Entry 8TK1 (electron microscopy, 2.98 A resolution); this record covers chains C and G of the 8 polymer chains in the assembly.

# Chain C (and G)
Molecule: Endonuclease GajA
From: Bacillus cereus
Notes: EC 3.1.-.-; chain G of this document is another copy of the same molecule, construct and numbering; everything in this record applies to it too
Reference sequence: J8H9C1 (GAJA_BACC6); residue numbers follow UniProt; this construct covers 1-578
Amino-acid sequence (578 residues; numbered 1 to 578; the number before each row is that of its first residue):
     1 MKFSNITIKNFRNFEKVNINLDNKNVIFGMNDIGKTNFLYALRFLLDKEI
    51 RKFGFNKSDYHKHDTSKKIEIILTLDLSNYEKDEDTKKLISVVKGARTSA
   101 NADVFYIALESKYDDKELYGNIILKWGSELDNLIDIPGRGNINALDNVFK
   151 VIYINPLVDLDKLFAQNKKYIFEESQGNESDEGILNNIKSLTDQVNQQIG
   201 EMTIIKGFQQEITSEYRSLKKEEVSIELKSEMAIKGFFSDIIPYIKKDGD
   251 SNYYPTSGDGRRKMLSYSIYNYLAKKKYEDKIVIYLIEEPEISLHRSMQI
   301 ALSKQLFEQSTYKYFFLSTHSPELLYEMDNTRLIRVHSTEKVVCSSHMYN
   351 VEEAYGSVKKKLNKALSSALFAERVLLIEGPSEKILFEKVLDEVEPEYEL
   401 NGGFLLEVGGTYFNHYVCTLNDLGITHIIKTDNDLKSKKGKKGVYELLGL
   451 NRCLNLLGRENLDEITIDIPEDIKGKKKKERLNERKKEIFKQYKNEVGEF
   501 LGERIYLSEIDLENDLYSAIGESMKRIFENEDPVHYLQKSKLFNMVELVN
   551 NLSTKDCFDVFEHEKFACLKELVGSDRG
Unresolved in the structure: 159-257, 576-578
UniProt features mapped onto this chain:
  - binding site (ATP): Asp32 to Thr36
  - binding site (a divalent metal cation): Glu379, Glu383, Asp463, Glu464, Glu513
  - site (Interaction with GajB): Lys94, Arg97
  - mutagenesis: Lys35 (K35A: Retains endonuclease activity), His320 (H320A: Retains endonuclease activity, ATP only partially inhibits endonuclease activity), Glu379 (E379A: Loss of endonuclease activity), Asp511 (D511A: Loss of endonuclease activity), Lys541 (K541A: Loss of endonuclease activity)
From the paper describing this entry:
  - catalytic residues: Glu379, Glu383, Glu513 (proposed by the authors, not directly observed)
  - mutagenesis - E379A: abolished catalytic activity (citing earlier work)
  - mutagenesis - E379A: decreased growth

# Chain C / chain G interface
Pairs across the interface (87; chain C residue first):
  Gly29(C) with His295(G)
  Met30(C) with Gly258(G), hydrogen bond (backbone-backbone); Arg261(G); His295(G); Met298(G), hydrophobic
  Asn31(C) with Gly258(G)
  Asp32(C) with Gly258(G)
  Ile33(C) with Asp259(G)
  Gly258(C) with Met30(G), hydrogen bond (backbone-backbone); Asn31(G); Asp32(G)
  Asp259(C) with Ile33(G)
  Arg261(C) with Met30(G)
  Ile292(C) with Ile292(G)
  Ser293(C) with His320(G)
  Leu294(C) with His320(G)
  His295(C) with Gly29(G); Met30(G); Phe371(G)
  Arg296(C) with Glu399(G), salt bridge
  Ser297(C) with Leu400(G)
  Met298(C) with Met30(G), hydrophobic
  Ile300(C) with Glu399(G); Leu400(G), hydrophobic
  Ala301(C) with Leu400(G), hydrophobic
  Lys304(C) with Glu397(G), salt bridge
  His320(C) with Leu294(G)
  Ser357(C) with Lys389(G); Val549(G), hydrogen bond (side chain-backbone); Asn550(G)
  Lys360(C) with Glu388(G)
  Lys361(C) with Lys384(G); Ile385(G); Glu388(G), salt bridge
  Lys364(C) with Glu388(G), salt bridge; Glu399(G), salt bridge
  Phe371(C) with His295(G)
  Lys384(C) with Lys361(G)
  Ile385(C) with Lys361(G)
  Glu388(C) with Lys360(G); Lys361(G), salt bridge; Lys364(G), salt bridge
  Lys389(C) with Ser357(G)
  Glu397(C) with Lys304(G), salt bridge
  Glu399(C) with Arg296(G), salt bridge; Ile300(G); Lys364(G), salt bridge
  Leu400(C) with Ser297(G); Ile300(G), hydrophobic; Ala301(G), hydrophobic
  Gly409(C) with Leu542(G)
  Gly410(C) with Phe543(G); Val546(G)
  Lys436(C) with Phe543(G); Asn544(G), hydrogen bond; Glu547(G), salt bridge
  Ser437(C) with Lys539(G)
  Lys439(C) with Ile527(G), hydrogen bond (side chain-backbone); Phe528(G); Glu529(G), salt bridge; Glu531(G); Tyr536(G)
  Gly440(C) with Glu531(G), hydrogen bond (backbone-side chain)
  Leu448(C) with Phe543(G), hydrophobic
  Arg452(C) with Phe543(G)
  Lys474(C) with Lys474(G), hydrogen bond (backbone-side chain); Gly475(G); Lys476(G)
  Gly475(C) with Lys474(G)
  Lys476(C) with Lys474(G)
  Ile527(C) with Lys439(G), hydrogen bond (backbone-side chain)
  Phe528(C) with Lys439(G)
  Glu529(C) with Lys439(G), salt bridge
  Glu531(C) with Lys439(G); Gly440(G), hydrogen bond (side chain-backbone)
  Tyr536(C) with Lys439(G)
  Lys539(C) with Ser437(G)
  Leu542(C) with Gly409(G)
  Phe543(C) with Gly410(G); Lys436(G); Leu448(G), hydrophobic; Arg452(G)
  Asn544(C) with Lys436(G), hydrogen bond
  Val546(C) with Gly410(G)
  Glu547(C) with Lys436(G), salt bridge
  Val549(C) with Ser357(G), hydrogen bond (backbone-side chain)
  Asn550(C) with Ser357(G)
Other interface residues (no listed pair), chain C (68 interface residues in all): Tyr326, Ala354, Val358, Ser368, Glu379, Pro381, Asp392, Pro396, Tyr398, Phe404, Thr411, Asn530, Ser540
Other interface residues (no listed pair), chain G (68 interface residues in all): Ser293, Tyr326, Ala354, Val358, Ser368, Glu379, Pro381, Asp392, Pro396, Tyr398, Phe404, Thr411, Asn530, Ser540

# Overview
Chain C and chain G each contribute 68 residues to their interface; the contacts include 11 hydrogen bonds and
14 salt bridges. Polar pairs include Arg296(C)-Glu399(G), Lys304(C)-Glu397(G) and Lys361(C)-Glu388(G). The
paper reports catalytic residues Glu379(C), Glu383(C) and Glu513(C); E379A of chain C abolishes catalytic
activity.
Chain C and chain G are both Endonuclease GajA (Bacillus cereus); the structure, Structure of Gabija AB
complex 1, was determined by electron microscopy, deposited together with 8TJY and 8TK0.
